PDB entry 7SC7 | electron microscopy, 2.80 A resolution | chains AK and BD of the 86 polymer chains in the assembly

# Chain AK
Name: Allophycocyanin subunit beta-18
From: Synechocystis sp. PCC 6803 substr. Kazusa
UniProt: P74551 (APCF_SYNY3); residues 1-169 here = UniProt positions 1-169
Sequence (169 residues; each row starts with the number of its first residue):
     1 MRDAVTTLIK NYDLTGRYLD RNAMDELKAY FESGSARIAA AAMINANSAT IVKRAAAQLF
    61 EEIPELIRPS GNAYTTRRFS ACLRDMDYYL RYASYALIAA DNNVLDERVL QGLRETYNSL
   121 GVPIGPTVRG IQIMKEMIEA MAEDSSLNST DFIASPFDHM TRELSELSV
Glycans and other covalent adducts: phycocyanobilin (CYC) linked to Cys82
Residues lining bound ligands:
  - phycocyanobilin (CYC), molecule 1: Leu66, Asn72, Ala73, Arg77, Arg78, Ala81, Arg84, Asp85, Met86, Tyr88, Tyr89, Tyr92, Arg108, Leu113, Thr116, Tyr117, Leu120, Val122, Pro123, Pro126, Thr127
  - phycocyanobilin (CYC), molecule 2: Ile67, Thr75, Thr76, Phe79
UniProt features mapped onto this chain:
  - binding site ((2R,3E)-phycocyanobilin): Cys82
  - modified residue: Asn72 (N4-methylasparagine)

# Chain BD
Name: Phycobiliprotein ApcE
From: Synechocystis sp. PCC 6803 substr. Kazusa
Notes: EC 4.-.-.-
UniProt: Q55544 (APCE_SYNY3); residues 1-896 here = UniProt positions 1-896
Sequence (896 residues; numbered 1 to 896; the number before each row is that of its first residue):
     1 MSVKASGGSS LARPQLYQTV PVSAISQAEQ QDRFLEGSEL NELTAYFQSG ALRLEIAETL
    61 TQNADLIVSR AANRIFTGGS PLSYLEKPVE RQPALVGASS DSRNGSVTYA ESNGSGGLFG
   121 GLRSVFSSTG PIPPGFRPIN IARYGPSNMQ KSLRDMSWFL RYTTYAIVAG DPNIIVVNTR
   181 GLKEVIENAC SIDATIVAIQ EMRAASADYF RNNAQAKEIV LQYFDILLSE FKAPTPANKV
   241 RQGPSNDIQG LELPQSYFNA AAKRQKYAMK PGLSALEKNA VIKAAYRQIF ERDITKAYSQ
   301 SISYLESQVR NGDISMKEFV RRLAKSPLYR KQFFEPFINS RALELAFRHI LGRGPSSREE
   361 VQKYFSIVSS GGLPALVDAL VDSQEYADYF GEETVPYLRG LGVEAQECRN WGMQQDLFSY
   421 SAPFRKVPQF ITTFAQYDRP LPDQHVYGSG NDPLEIQFGA IFPKETRNPS KRPAPFNKDT
   481 KRILIHRGPA VNNQVGNPSA VGEFPGSLGA KVFRLNGGLP GAKVGKNTGT SVKFGESSTQ
   541 ALIRAAYRQV FGRDLYEGQR LSVAEIQLEN GDISVREFIK RLAKSELFLK LYWAPHYVCK
   601 AIEYMHRRLL GRPTYGRQEM NQYFDIASKQ GFYAVVEAMI DSKEYSDAFG EDTVPYERYL
   661 TPGGLQMRSA RVGSLREDIG QRVDKEVTPR FVELGQVSAI RTEPEIAYRS NQGVTRQRQQ
   721 TKVFKLVSTY DKVAVKNAIR AAYRQVFERD LEPYIINSEF TALESKLSNN EINVKEFIEG
   781 LGTSELYMKE FYAPYPNTKV IEMGTKHFLG RAPLNQKEIQ QYNQILASQG LKAFIGAMVN
   841 GMEYLQTFGE DTVPYRRFPT LPAANFPNTE RLYNKLTKQD KELVVPSFTP VVKVGG
Unresolved in the structure: 1, 87-130, 896
Glycans and other covalent adducts: phycocyanobilin (CYC) linked to Cys190
Residues lining bound ligands:
  - phycocyanobilin (CYC), molecule 1: Pro14, Gln249, Leu251, Leu253, Tyr257, Leu401, Ala405, Gln406, Glu407, Cys408
  - phycocyanobilin (CYC), molecule 2: Phe76, Ile139, Tyr144, Asn148, Lys151, Ser152, Arg154, Asp155, Met156, Trp158, Phe159, Tyr162, Asn178, Thr179, Leu182, Val185, Ile186, Ala189, Ser191, Ala194, Thr195
  - phycocyanobilin (CYC), molecule 3: Arg292, Tyr298, Tyr420, Phe424
  - phycocyanobilin (CYC), molecule 4: Tyr304, Ser307, Gln308, Arg310, Asn311
  - phycocyanobilin (CYC), molecule 5: Ile338, Asn339, Ser340, Arg358, Gln362, Phe365, Ile431
  - phycocyanobilin (CYC), molecule 6: Tyr447, Tyr597, Val598, Cys599, Arg617, Asn621, Phe624
  - phycocyanobilin (CYC), molecule 7: Ile456, Gln457, Phe458, Gly459, Arg553, Tyr592
  - phycocyanobilin (CYC), molecule 8: Ile483, Leu484, Ile485, His486, Ala490, Asn493, Val495
  - phycocyanobilin (CYC), molecule 9: Lys533, Ile566, Glu569, Asn570
  - phycocyanobilin (CYC), molecule 10: Gly713, Val714, Arg718, Pro859, Thr860, Leu861, Pro862, Ala863, Phe866
  - phycocyanobilin (CYC), molecule 11: Arg749, Tyr754, Leu876, Thr877, Lys878
  - phycocyanobilin (CYC), molecule 12: Ala762, Ser765, Lys766, Ser768, Asn769, Glu771
  - phycocyanobilin (CYC), molecule 13: Pro796, Asn797, Thr798, Gln816, Ile819, Gln820, Asn823, Ser887
UniProt features mapped onto this chain:
  - binding site ((2R,3E)-phycocyanobilin): Cys190

# How chain AK and chain BD interact
Pairs across the interface (55):
  Ile67(AK) - Arg154(BD)
  Tyr74(AK) - Trp158(BD)  hydrogen bond
  Tyr74(AK) - Arg161(BD)  hydrogen bond
  Tyr74(AK) - Tyr162(BD)
  Thr75(AK) - Trp158(BD)
  Thr75(AK) - Tyr162(BD)
  Thr75(AK) - Asn178(BD)
  Thr76(AK) - Asn178(BD)
  Thr76(AK) - Leu182(BD)
  Arg77(AK) - Pro14(BD)
  Arg77(AK) - Val177(BD)
  Arg77(AK) - Ser256(BD)
  Arg77(AK) - Tyr257(BD)
  Arg78(AK) - Leu16(BD)
  Phe79(AK) - Val185(BD)  hydrophobic
  Ser80(AK) - Pro254(BD)
  Arg84(AK) - Glu252(BD)  hydrogen bond (side chain-backbone)
  Arg84(AK) - Pro254(BD)
  Tyr88(AK) - Leu251(BD)
  Tyr88(AK) - Glu252(BD)  hydrogen bond (side chain-backbone)
  Arg91(AK) - Gly250(BD)
  Tyr92(AK) - Gln249(BD)  hydrogen bond
  Glu107(AK) - Arg409(BD)
  Glu107(AK) - Asp438(BD)
  Arg108(AK) - Asn246(BD)  hydrogen bond (side chain-backbone)
  Arg108(AK) - Asp247(BD)  hydrogen bond (side chain-backbone)
  Arg108(AK) - Gln249(BD)  hydrogen bond (backbone-side chain)
  Val109(AK) - Cys408(BD)
  Leu110(AK) - Val3(BD)
  Gln111(AK) - Val3(BD)
  Gln111(AK) - Tyr437(BD)  hydrogen bond (backbone-side chain)
  Gly112(AK) - Cys408(BD)  hydrogen bond (backbone-backbone)
  Leu113(AK) - Cys408(BD)  hydrophobic
  Glu115(AK) - Ser6(BD)  hydrogen bond
  Glu115(AK) - Gly7(BD)  hydrogen bond (side chain-backbone)
  Glu115(AK) - Gly8(BD)
  Glu115(AK) - Ser9(BD)
  Glu115(AK) - Trp411(BD)
  Thr116(AK) - Cys408(BD)  hydrogen bond
  Thr116(AK) - Trp411(BD)
  Asn118(AK) - Ser9(BD)
  Ser119(AK) - Ser9(BD)  hydrogen bond
  Ser119(AK) - Ser10(BD)  hydrogen bond (side chain-backbone)
  Ser119(AK) - Leu11(BD)
  Ser119(AK) - Ala12(BD)  hydrogen bond (backbone-backbone)
  Ser119(AK) - Trp411(BD)  hydrogen bond
  Ser119(AK) - Gln415(BD)
  Leu120(AK) - Pro14(BD)  hydrophobic
  Leu120(AK) - Tyr257(BD)
  Leu120(AK) - Trp411(BD)  hydrophobic
  Glu163(AK) - Ser2(BD)  hydrogen bond (backbone-side chain)
  Glu163(AK) - Val3(BD)
  Leu167(AK) - Asn477(BD)
  Leu167(AK) - Lys478(BD)
  Val169(AK) - Lys478(BD)  hydrogen bond (backbone-side chain)
Interface residues without a listed pair, chain AK (30 interface residues in all): Met1, Lys53, Ala81
Interface residues without a listed pair, chain BD (43 interface residues in all): Ala5, Lys151, Asn188, Ile248, Leu253, Glu359, Ala405

# Summary
30 residues of chain AK face 43 of chain BD across their interface, with 19 hydrogen bonds. Polar contacts
include Tyr74(AK)-Trp158(BD), Tyr74(AK)-Arg161(BD) and Arg84(AK)-Glu252(BD). Bound to chain AK:
phycocyanobilin. Ligands of chain BD: 12 copies of phycocyanobilin. Covalently linked phycocyanobilin: at
Cys82(AK).
Chain AK is Allophycocyanin subunit beta-18 and chain BD is Phycobiliprotein ApcE, both from Synechocystis sp.
PCC 6803 substr. Kazusa; the structure, Synechocystis PCC 6803 Phycobilisome core from up-down rod
conformation, was determined by electron microscopy together with 7SC9, 7SCB and 7SCC from the same study.
